Entry 9FQ8 (electron microscopy, 2.20 A resolution); this record covers chains 4I and 4M of the 26 polymer chains in the assembly.

# Chain 4I
Protein: Cytochrome c oxidase subunit 6C
From: Perkinsus marinus
Reference sequence: C5LPW2 (C5LPW2_PERM5); numbering as in UniProt (aligned over 42-237)
Sequence (196 residues; row label = number of the first residue in the row):
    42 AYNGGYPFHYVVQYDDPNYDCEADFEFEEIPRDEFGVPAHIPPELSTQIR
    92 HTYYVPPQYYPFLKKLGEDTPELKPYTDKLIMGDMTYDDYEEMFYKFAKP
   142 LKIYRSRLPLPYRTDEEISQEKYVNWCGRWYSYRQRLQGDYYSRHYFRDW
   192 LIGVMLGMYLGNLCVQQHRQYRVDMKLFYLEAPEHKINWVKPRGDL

# Chain 4M
Protein: Cytochrome c oxidase subunit 35
From: Perkinsus marinus
Sequence (99 residues; row label = number of the first residue in the row):
     4 AAVRSQIEAAVYKWTRPRPPRLGVAVPRSPPGTGILFHTNMQTIRYSLSP
    54 KVWVLVTGAALVGVFSGQRFAQTVLLSKNPPNPPRYREKPPVRHPHTPD

# How chain 4I and chain 4M interact
Contacting residue pairs (75):
  Trp167(4I) - Leu39(4M)  hydrophobic
  Trp171(4I) - Pro33(4M)
  Trp171(4I) - Thr36(4M)
  Trp171(4I) - Leu39(4M)
  Trp171(4I) - Phe40(4M)
  Tyr172(4I) - Phe40(4M)  hydrophobic
  Tyr172(4I) - Met44(4M)  hydrophobic
  Tyr174(4I) - Val29(4M)  hydrophobic
  Tyr174(4I) - Pro30(4M)  hydrogen bond (side chain-backbone)
  Tyr174(4I) - Ser32(4M)
  Arg175(4I) - Phe40(4M)
  Arg175(4I) - Met44(4M)
  Arg175(4I) - Ile47(4M)
  Arg177(4I) - Val27(4M)
  Arg177(4I) - Ala28(4M)  hydrogen bond (side chain-backbone)
  Arg177(4I) - Val29(4M)
  Leu178(4I) - Leu25(4M)  hydrophobic
  Gln179(4I) - Ile47(4M)
  Asp181(4I) - Leu25(4M)
  Asp181(4I) - Gly26(4M)  hydrogen bond (side chain-backbone)
  Asp181(4I) - Val27(4M)
  Tyr182(4I) - Ile47(4M)  hydrophobic
  Tyr182(4I) - Arg48(4M)  hydrogen bond (side chain-backbone)
  Tyr182(4I) - Tyr49(4M)
  Tyr182(4I) - Ser50(4M)  hydrogen bond (side chain-backbone)
  Tyr183(4I) - Thr46(4M)
  Tyr183(4I) - Ile47(4M)
  Tyr183(4I) - Arg48(4M)  hydrogen bond (side chain-backbone)
  Arg185(4I) - Arg24(4M)  hydrogen bond (side chain-backbone)
  Arg185(4I) - Leu25(4M)
  Arg185(4I) - Gly26(4M)
  His186(4I) - Arg48(4M)
  His186(4I) - Ser50(4M)  hydrogen bond
  Tyr187(4I) - Arg48(4M)
  Arg189(4I) - Ser50(4M)  hydrogen bond
  Arg189(4I) - Leu51(4M)  hydrogen bond (side chain-backbone)
  Arg189(4I) - Ser52(4M)
  Arg189(4I) - Pro53(4M)
  Arg189(4I) - Trp56(4M)
  Ile193(4I) - Trp56(4M)  hydrophobic
  Ile193(4I) - Thr60(4M)
  Met196(4I) - Thr60(4M)
  Met196(4I) - Leu64(4M)  hydrophobic
  Tyr200(4I) - Val67(4M)
  Tyr200(4I) - Phe68(4M)  hydrophobic
  Tyr200(4I) - Gln71(4M)
  Asn203(4I) - Gln71(4M)
  Leu204(4I) - Gln71(4M)
  Gln207(4I) - Gln71(4M)  hydrogen bond
  Gln207(4I) - Gln75(4M)  hydrogen bond
  Gln211(4I) - Asn82(4M)
  Leu218(4I) - Asn85(4M)
  Phe219(4I) - Arg88(4M)  hydrogen bond (backbone-side chain)
  Tyr220(4I) - Arg88(4M)  hydrogen bond (backbone-side chain)
  Leu221(4I) - Arg88(4M)  hydrogen bond (backbone-side chain)
  Glu222(4I) - Asn85(4M)
  Glu222(4I) - Pro86(4M)
  Glu222(4I) - Arg88(4M)
  Ala223(4I) - Arg88(4M)  hydrogen bond (backbone-side chain)
  Pro224(4I) - Pro86(4M)
  Pro224(4I) - Arg88(4M)
  His226(4I) - Arg88(4M)
  Lys227(4I) - Glu91(4M)  salt bridge
  Asn229(4I) - Pro93(4M)
  Trp230(4I) - Glu91(4M)
  Trp230(4I) - Lys92(4M)
  Trp230(4I) - Pro93(4M)  hydrophobic
  Trp230(4I) - Pro94(4M)
  Lys232(4I) - Pro94(4M)  hydrogen bond (side chain-backbone)
  Lys232(4I) - Val95(4M)  hydrogen bond (side chain-backbone)
  Arg234(4I) - His97(4M)
  Arg234(4I) - His99(4M)
  Arg234(4I) - Thr100(4M)  hydrogen bond (backbone-side chain)
  Asp236(4I) - Pro101(4M)
  Leu237(4I) - His99(4M)
Interface residues without a listed pair, chain 4I (40 interface residues in all): Asp190, Leu192, Asp215
Interface residues without a listed pair, chain 4M (45 interface residues in all): Pro23, Arg31, Gln45, Pro87

# In short
Chain 4I and chain 4M form an interface of 40 and 45 residues respectively, with 19 hydrogen bonds and 1 salt
bridge. Among the polar pairs are Lys227(4I)-Glu91(4M), Tyr174(4I)-Pro30(4M) and Arg177(4I)-Ala28(4M).
Chain 4I is Cytochrome c oxidase subunit 6C and chain 4M is Cytochrome c oxidase subunit 35, both from
Perkinsus marinus; the structure, Perkinsus marinus Respiratory complex CIV, was determined by electron
microscopy.
